PDB entry 7D09 | electron microscopy, 3.60 A resolution | chains D and J of the 12 polymer chains in the assembly

# Chain D
Molecule: Intermembrane phospholipid transport system permease protein MlaE
Organism: Acinetobacter baumannii
UniProt: V5V9F4 (V5V9F4_ACIBA); numbering as in UniProt (aligned over 1-258)
Sequence (258 residues; each row starts with the number of its first residue):
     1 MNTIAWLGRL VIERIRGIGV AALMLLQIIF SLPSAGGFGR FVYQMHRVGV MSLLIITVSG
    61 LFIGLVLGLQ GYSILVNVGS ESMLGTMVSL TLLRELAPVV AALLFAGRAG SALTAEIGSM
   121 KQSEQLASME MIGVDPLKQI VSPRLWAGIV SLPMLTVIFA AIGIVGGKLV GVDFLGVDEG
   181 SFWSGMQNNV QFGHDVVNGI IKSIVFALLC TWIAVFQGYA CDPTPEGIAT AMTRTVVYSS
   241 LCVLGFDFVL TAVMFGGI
Unresolved in the structure: 257-258

# Chain J
Molecule: MCE family protein
Organism: Acinetobacter baumannii
UniProt: V5V921 (V5V921_ACIBA); residue numbers follow UniProt; this construct covers 1-226
Sequence (226 residues; each row starts with the number of its first residue):
     1 MKSRTSELAV GIFVIIFGIA LFFLAMKVSG LVGTNLSDGY TMKAQFDNVN GLKPRAKVTM
    61 SGVTIGRVDS ITLDPVTRLA TVTFDLDGKL TSFNAEQLKE VQKNALDELR YSSDYTQATP
   121 AQQKTMEQQL ISNMNSITSI DEDAYIMVAT NGLLGEKYLK IVPGGGLNYL KRGDTISNTQ
   181 GTMDLEDLIS KFITGGGAGK VAAGSSSAEE KAPASTDSSA QPSFVE
Unresolved in the structure: 1-2, 194-226

# Chain D / chain J interface
Pairs across the interface (28; chain D residue first):
  Val42(D) with Val10(J)
  Tyr43(D) with Ser6(J)
  Met45(D) with Val10(J), hydrophobic
  His46(D) with Val10(J)
  Val50(D) with Ala9(J); Phe13(J), hydrophobic
  Leu53(D) with Phe13(J), hydrophobic
  Leu93(D) with Leu24(J), hydrophobic
  Ser151(D) with Phe13(J)
  Met154(D) with Phe13(J), hydrophobic; Phe17(J)
  Val157(D) with Phe17(J), hydrophobic; Ala20(J); Leu21(J)
  Ile158(D) with Phe13(J), hydrophobic
  Ala161(D) with Ala20(J), hydrophobic; Phe23(J), hydrophobic
  Val165(D) with Phe23(J), hydrophobic
  Trp183(D) with Lys27(J)
  Met186(D) with Val28(J), hydrophobic
  Gln187(D) with Lys27(J), hydrogen bond (side chain-backbone); Val28(J)
  Val190(D) with Ser29(J), hydrogen bond (backbone-side chain); Gly30(J), hydrogen bond (backbone-backbone)
  Gln191(D) with Ser29(J), hydrogen bond (backbone-side chain)
  Phe192(D) with Ala25(J), hydrophobic; Ser29(J), hydrogen bond (backbone-side chain)
  Val196(D) with Leu24(J), hydrophobic
Other interface residues (no listed pair), chain D (24 interface residues in all): Ser89, Pro153, Leu155, Ile164
Other interface residues (no listed pair), chain J (17 interface residues in all): Val14, Ile16, Leu31

# Summary
Chain D and chain J form an interface of 24 and 17 residues respectively; the contacts include 5 hydrogen
bonds. Polar pairs include Gln187(D)-Lys27(J), Val190(D)-Ser29(J) and Gln191(D)-Ser29(J).
Chain D is Intermembrane phospholipid transport system permease protein MlaE and chain J is MCE family
protein, both from Acinetobacter baumannii; the structure, Acinetobacter MlaFEDB complex in ATP-bound Vtrans2
conformation, was determined by electron microscopy together with 7D06, 7D08 and 7D0A from the same study.
